Entry 7T0E (X-ray diffraction, 2.22 A resolution); this record covers chains A and B.

# Chain A
Molecule: Protein farnesyltransferase/geranylgeranyltransferase type-1 subunit alpha
Organism: Cryptococcus neoformans var. grubii H99
UniProt: J9VSJ6 (J9VSJ6_CRYNH); residue numbers follow UniProt; this construct covers 1-335
Chain sequence (349 residues; each row starts with the number of its first residue; numbers below 1 keep their minus sign (Met-13 is residue -13)):
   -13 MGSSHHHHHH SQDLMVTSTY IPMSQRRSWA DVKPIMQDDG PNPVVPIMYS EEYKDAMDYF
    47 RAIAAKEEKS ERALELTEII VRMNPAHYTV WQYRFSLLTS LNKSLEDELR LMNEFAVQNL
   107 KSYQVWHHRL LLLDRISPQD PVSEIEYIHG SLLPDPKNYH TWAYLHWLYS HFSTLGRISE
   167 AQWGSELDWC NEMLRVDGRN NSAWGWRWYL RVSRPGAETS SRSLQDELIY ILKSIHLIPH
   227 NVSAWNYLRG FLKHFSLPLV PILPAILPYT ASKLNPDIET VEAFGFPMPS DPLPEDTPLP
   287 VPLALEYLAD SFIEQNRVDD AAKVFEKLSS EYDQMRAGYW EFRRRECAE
Disordered / not traced: -13 to 4, 258-269, 335
Differences from the reference sequence: expression tag (-13 to 0)
Residues lining bound ligands:
  - 3FX ((2R)-3-(cyclohexylamino)-2-hydroxypropane-1-sulfonic acid): Phe46, Ala50, Thr75
  - farnesyl diphosphate (FPP): Tyr109, Tyr145, His146

# Chain B
Molecule: Protein farnesyltransferase subunit beta
Organism: Cryptococcus neoformans var. grubii H99
Notes: EC 2.5.1.58
UniProt: T2BPA1 (T2BPA1_CRYNH); residue numbers follow UniProt; this construct covers 1-520
Chain sequence (520 residues; each row starts with the number of its first residue):
     1 MATEFTPSVY SLVSKPLPSN SRPSATLDEQ AETEDLISQL FDLTADPNAL VSEHGKRYSG
    61 LRKQEHTQFL ASSFFQLPGK FVSLDASRPW LVFWTVHSLD LLGVALDQGT KDRVVSTLLH
   121 FLSPKGGFGG GPANSQIPHL LPTYASVCSL AIAGNDSSTG GWKDLAAARQ SIYEFFMRCK
   181 RPDGGFVVCE GGEVDVRGTY CLLVVATLLD IITPELLHNV DKFVSACQTY EGGFACASFP
   241 FPSVVPSTSA FPTSEPSCRV SMAEAHGGYT SCSLNSHFLL TSVPLPSFPL SIDANAALRW
   301 TVLQQGEPIE GGGFRGRTNK LVDGCYSWWV GGGAPVAEEL VRREKSRKVK KSRIEVFEEE
   361 KEGDWEDVPP IPPIFNRVAL QEFTLVAAQQ DPGSTGGLRD KPGKRPDQYH TCNNLSGLSI
   421 AQHKMSHSPS TVSSNRLKFD ASKGLPAVKP VAPGGGWKNE DERQNARREI WANALGWIEE
   481 EGGEIIVGGK DNRINTTTPV FNILGLRLKP FINYFYCQEN
Disordered / not traced: 1, 243-254, 350-370, 520
Metal / ion sites: Zn2+: Asp323, Cys325, His410 (together with XOA)
Residues lining bound ligands:
  - 3FX ((2R)-3-(cyclohexylamino)-2-hydroxypropane-1-sulfonic acid), molecule 1: Tyr58, Gly489, Lys490, Asp491
  - 3FX, molecule 2: Arg62, Lys63, Gln64, Glu65
  - 3FX, molecule 3: Ser123, Pro124, Lys125, Ala133, Asn134, Ser135, Gln136, Ile137
  - farnesyl diphosphate (FPP): Trp90, Leu141, Arg197, Tyr200, Cys201, His266, Gly268, Tyr269, Cys272, Arg317, Lys320, Tyr326, Trp329, Tyr409
  - XOA ((5S)-4-({1-[(4-bromophenyl)methyl]-1H-imidazol-5-yl}methyl)-5-butyl-1-(3-chlorophenyl)piperazin-2-one): Leu84, Ser87, Trp90, Trp94, Arg197, Asp323, Cys325, Tyr326, Asp407, Tyr409, His410

# How chain A and chain B interact
Residue-residue contacts (162):
  Met22(A) with Asn134(B), hydrogen bond (backbone-side chain)
  Gln23(A) with Arg88(B); Pro132(B)
  Asp24(A) with His120(B); Pro132(B); Asn134(B), hydrogen bond (backbone-side chain)
  Asp25(A) with Arg88(B), salt bridge; His120(B); Pro132(B)
  Gly26(A) with His120(B)
  Asn28(A) with Arg113(B), hydrogen bond (backbone-side chain)
  Pro29(A) with Arg88(B); Arg113(B), hydrogen bond (backbone-side chain); Thr117(B)
  Val30(A) with Phe74(B), hydrophobic; Arg88(B), hydrogen bond (backbone-side chain); Arg113(B); Val114(B), hydrophobic; Thr117(B), hydrogen bond (backbone-side chain)
  Val31(A) with Ser73(B), hydrogen bond (backbone-backbone); Leu77(B); Arg88(B), hydrogen bond (backbone-side chain); Leu91(B), hydrophobic; Val92(B), hydrophobic
  Pro32(A) with Phe75(B); Gln76(B); Leu77(B), hydrogen bond (backbone-backbone)
  Ile33(A) with Leu77(B); Pro78(B); Phe81(B); Val82(B); Asp85(B)
  Met34(A) with Gln76(B); Leu77(B), hydrogen bond (backbone-backbone); Gly79(B)
  Tyr35(A) with Asp85(B), hydrogen bond
  Tyr39(A) with Val82(B); Asp85(B), hydrogen bond
  Arg47(A) with Asn134(B); Ser135(B), hydrogen bond
  Met69(A) with Val82(B)
  Asn70(A) with Val82(B), hydrogen bond (side chain-backbone); Ser83(B); Asp85(B)
  Ala72(A) with Ser83(B); Ala86(B)
  His73(A) with Gln136(B)
  Tyr74(A) with Ala86(B); Gly129(B); Gly130(B), hydrogen bond (side chain-backbone); Gln136(B); Ile137(B), hydrogen bond (side chain-backbone); His139(B); Cys189(B), hydrophobic
  Thr75(A) with Ser135(B); Gln136(B); Ile137(B), hydrogen bond (side chain-backbone)
  Gln78(A) with Glu190(B)
  Tyr109(A) with Glu193(B); Arg197(B); Tyr269(B), hydrogen bond
  His113(A) with Gly191(B), hydrogen bond (side chain-backbone); Gly192(B), hydrogen bond (side chain-backbone); Glu193(B)
  Leu117(A) with Gly191(B)
  Lys143(A) with Thr26(B), hydrogen bond; Arg317(B), hydrogen bond (backbone-side chain); Asn319(B), hydrogen bond (side chain-backbone); Lys320(B)
  Tyr145(A) with Ala235(B); Cys236(B), hydrogen bond (side chain-backbone); Ala263(B); Glu264(B), hydrogen bond (side chain-backbone); His266(B); Tyr269(B), hydrophobic; Arg317(B)
  Ala149(A) with Met262(B)
  His152(A) with Ser261(B); Met262(B), hydrogen bond (side chain-backbone)
  Trp153(A) with Phe239(B); Met262(B)
  Ser156(A) with Phe239(B); Phe241(B); Met262(B)
  His157(A) with Phe239(B)
  Ser159(A) with Phe241(B)
  Thr160(A) with Phe239(B); Phe241(B); Pro242(B)
  Asp183(A) with Ser24(B), hydrogen bond; Ala25(B); Thr26(B), hydrogen bond
  Arg185(A) with Ser19(B), hydrogen bond (side chain-backbone); Arg22(B), hydrogen bond (side chain-backbone); Ser24(B), hydrogen bond; Thr26(B); Leu27(B); Asn319(B), hydrogen bond (backbone-side chain)
  Asn187(A) with Glu231(B), hydrogen bond; Glu264(B), hydrogen bond; Thr318(B)
  Ser188(A) with Glu264(B), hydrogen bond; Arg317(B)
  Trp190(A) with Tyr230(B)
  Gly191(A) with Tyr230(B)
  Trp194(A) with Tyr230(B), hydrophobic
  Tyr195(A) with Val260(B), hydrophobic
  Ser199(A) with Val260(B)
  Pro201(A) with Phe241(B), hydrophobic
  Leu223(A) with Arg22(B)
  Ile224(A) with Asn20(B)
  Pro225(A) with Asn20(B)
  His226(A) with Pro18(B); Asn20(B), hydrogen bond (backbone-side chain)
  Asn227(A) with Asn319(B), hydrogen bond
  Val228(A) with Thr318(B)
  Ser229(A) with Thr318(B); Asn319(B), hydrogen bond
  Asn232(A) with Tyr230(B); Glu231(B), hydrogen bond; Arg299(B), hydrogen bond; Thr318(B)
  Tyr233(A) with Tyr230(B), hydrophobic
  Gly236(A) with Tyr230(B)
  Lys239(A) with Asp293(B), salt bridge
  Pro280(A) with Asn20(B)
  Glu281(A) with Asn20(B); Ser21(B), hydrogen bond (backbone-side chain)
  Asp282(A) with Pro18(B); Ser19(B), hydrogen bond; Asn20(B), hydrogen bond (backbone-backbone)
  Thr283(A) with Asn20(B), hydrogen bond
  Pro284(A) with Pro18(B)
  Glu292(A) with Arg299(B), salt bridge
  Ser315(A) with Phe5(B)
  Gln320(A) with Pro7(B); Leu12(B)
  Met321(A) with Val9(B), hydrophobic; Gln305(B); Gly306(B); Glu307(B); Pro308(B); Gly312(B); Asn376(B), hydrogen bond; Ala379(B), hydrophobic
  Arg322(A) with Val302(B), hydrogen bond (side chain-backbone); Leu303(B); Gln305(B), hydrogen bond (side chain-backbone); Glu307(B), salt bridge
  Ala323(A) with Phe5(B)
  Gly324(A) with Phe5(B), hydrogen bond (backbone-backbone); Pro372(B); Pro373(B)
  Tyr325(A) with Arg299(B); Val302(B), hydrophobic; Pro373(B); Ile374(B)
  Glu327(A) with Phe5(B); Pro372(B)
  Arg331(A) with Ile371(B); Pro372(B)
  Glu332(A) with Lys345(B), salt bridge
Other interface residues (no listed pair), chain A (81 interface residues in all): Ile21, Phe46, Gln110, Trp148, Val182, Asn186, Arg235, Leu289, Asp319, Phe328
Other interface residues (no listed pair), chain B (92 interface residues in all): Lys15, Leu17, Pro23, Leu84, Phe121, Pro138, Pro142, Asp195, Cys258, Ala296, Leu298, Val341

# In short
Chain A and chain B form an interface of 81 and 92 residues respectively; the contacts include 48 hydrogen
bonds and 5 salt bridges. Polar contacts include Asp25(A)-Arg88(B), Lys239(A)-Asp293(B) and
Glu292(A)-Arg299(B).
Here chain A is Protein farnesyltransferase/geranylgeranyltransferase type-1 subunit alpha and chain B is
Protein farnesyltransferase subunit beta, both from Cryptococcus neoformans var. grubii H99. Entry 7T0E
(Cryptococcus neoformans protein farnesyltransferase in complex with FPP and inhibitor 2b) was determined by
X-ray diffraction together with 7T08, 7T09, 7T0A, 7T0B, 7T0C and 7T0D from the same study.
